9O8W - chain A; structure by X-ray diffraction, 2.39 A resolution.

# Chain A
Protein: Dual specificity protein phosphatase 10
Source organism: Homo sapiens
Notes: EC 3.1.3.16, 3.1.3.48
UniProtKB: Q9Y6W6 (DUS10_HUMAN); residues 320-467 here = UniProt positions 320-467
Chain sequence (149 residues; row label = number of the first residue in the row):
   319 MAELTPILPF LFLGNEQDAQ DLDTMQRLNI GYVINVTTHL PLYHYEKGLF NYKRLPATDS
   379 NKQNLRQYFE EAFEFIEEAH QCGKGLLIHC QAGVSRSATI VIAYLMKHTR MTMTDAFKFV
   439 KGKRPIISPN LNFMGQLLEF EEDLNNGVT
Disordered / not traced: 319
Sequence notes: initiating methionine (319); engineered mutation Phe-435 (Tyr in Q9Y6W6)
Small-molecule neighbours: CJA (3,3-dimethyl-1-{[9-(methylsulfanyl)-5,6-dihydrothieno[3,4-h]quinazolin-2-yl]sulfanyl}butan-2-one): Ser-413, Ala-416, Thr-417, Ile-420, Met-431, Thr-432, Phe-435, Ile-445, Ser-446, Pro-447, Asn-448, Phe-451, Met-452, Leu-455
Swiss-Prot annotation at these positions:
  - active site: Cys-408 (Phosphocysteine intermediate)
What the authors report for this chain:
  - catalytic residues: Asp-377, Cys-408, Arg-414 (citing earlier work)
  - mutagenesis - C408S: increased binding to p38 MAPK
  - mutagenesis - C408S: increased binding to JNK

# In short
Bound to chain A: compound CJA. From UniProt: active-site residue Cys-408. The paper reports catalytic
residues Asp-377, Cys-408 and Arg-414; C408S increases binding to p38 MAPK.
Chain A is Dual specificity protein phosphatase 10 (Homo sapiens); the structure, Crystal structure of an MKP5
mutant, Y435F, in complex with an allosteric inhibitor, was determined by X-ray diffraction (same publication
as 9BU4 and 9BPN).
